9CUY - chains c and b of the 37 polymer chains in the assembly; structure by electron microscopy, 3.24 A resolution.

== Chain c (and b) ==
Name: Short tail fiber
Organism: Pectobacterium phage phiTE
Notes: chain b of this document is another copy of the same molecule, construct and numbering; everything in this record applies to it too
UniProt: K9L5R4 (K9L5R4_9CAUD); residue numbers follow UniProt; this construct covers 1-554
Chain sequence (554 residues; each row starts with the number of its first residue):
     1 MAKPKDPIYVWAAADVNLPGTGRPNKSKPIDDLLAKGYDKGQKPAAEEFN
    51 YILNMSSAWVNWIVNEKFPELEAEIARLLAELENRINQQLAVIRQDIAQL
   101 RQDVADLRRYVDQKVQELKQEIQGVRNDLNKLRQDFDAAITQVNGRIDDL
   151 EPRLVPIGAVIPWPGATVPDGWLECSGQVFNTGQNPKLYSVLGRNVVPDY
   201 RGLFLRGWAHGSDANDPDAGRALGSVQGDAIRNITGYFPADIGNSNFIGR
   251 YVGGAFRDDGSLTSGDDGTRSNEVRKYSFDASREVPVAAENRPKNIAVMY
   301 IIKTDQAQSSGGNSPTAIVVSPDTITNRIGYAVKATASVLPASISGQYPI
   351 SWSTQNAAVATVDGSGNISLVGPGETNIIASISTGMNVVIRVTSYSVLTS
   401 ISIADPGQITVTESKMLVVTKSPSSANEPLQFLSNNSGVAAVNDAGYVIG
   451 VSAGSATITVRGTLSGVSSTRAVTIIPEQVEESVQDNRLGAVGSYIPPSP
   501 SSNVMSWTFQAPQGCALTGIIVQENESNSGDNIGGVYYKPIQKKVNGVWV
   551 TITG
Not modelled in the structure: 1-2, 93-554

== Chain c / chain b interface ==
Pairs across the interface (62):
  K3(c) - W59(b)
  K3(c) - W62(b)
  K3(c) - E66(b)
  P4(c) - A58(b)
  P4(c) - W59(b)
  P4(c) - W62(b)
  D6(c) - Y51(b)  hydrogen bond
  D6(c) - M55(b)
  D6(c) - W59(b)  hydrogen bond (backbone-side chain)
  I8(c) - M55(b)  hydrophobic
  I8(c) - W59(b)
  Y9(c) - K28(b)
  Y9(c) - L34(b)  hydrophobic
  Y9(c) - M55(b)
  V10(c) - L34(b)
  W11(c) - L33(b)  hydrophobic
  W11(c) - L34(b)
  W11(c) - G37(b)
  W11(c) - Y38(b)  hydrophobic
  W11(c) - I52(b)  hydrophobic
  A12(c) - L34(b)  hydrogen bond (backbone-backbone)
  A12(c) - A35(b)
  A12(c) - K36(b)
  A13(c) - L34(b)  hydrogen bond (backbone-backbone)
  A13(c) - A35(b)  hydrogen bond (backbone-backbone)
  A14(c) - A35(b)  hydrogen bond (backbone-backbone)
  V16(c) - K36(b)
  N17(c) - K36(b)  hydrogen bond (backbone-side chain)
  L18(c) - K36(b)
  L18(c) - Y38(b)
  L18(c) - D39(b)
  P19(c) - K36(b)
  P19(c) - D39(b)
  G20(c) - D39(b)  hydrogen bond (backbone-side chain)
  R23(c) - K40(b)
  N25(c) - K36(b)  hydrogen bond (side chain-backbone)
  A46(c) - Y38(b)
  A46(c) - D39(b)
  E47(c) - K40(b)  salt bridge
  F49(c) - F49(b)  hydrophobic
  N50(c) - G37(b)
  N50(c) - Y38(b)  hydrogen bond (side chain-backbone)
  L53(c) - I52(b)  hydrophobic
  V64(c) - W59(b)  hydrophobic
  V64(c) - I63(b)  hydrophobic
  F68(c) - K67(b)
  F68(c) - F68(b)  hydrophobic
  F68(c) - L71(b)  hydrophobic
  L71(c) - L71(b)  hydrophobic
  E72(c) - K67(b)  salt bridge
  I75(c) - I75(b)  hydrophobic
  I75(c) - L78(b)  hydrophobic
  L79(c) - L78(b)
  L79(c) - L79(b)  hydrophobic
  L79(c) - L82(b)  hydrophobic
  L82(c) - L82(b)  hydrophobic
  E83(c) - L82(b)
  E83(c) - R85(b)  salt bridge
  I86(c) - I86(b)  hydrophobic
  N87(c) - Q89(b)  hydrogen bond
  L90(c) - Q89(b)
  L90(c) - L90(b)  hydrophobic
Interface residues without a listed pair, chain c (36 interface residues in all): T21, V60, I63
Interface residues without a listed pair, chain b (30 interface residues in all): P29

== Summary ==
36 residues of chain c face 30 of chain b across their interface, with 11 hydrogen bonds and 3 salt bridges.
Polar pairs include E47(c)-K40(b), E72(c)-K67(b) and E83(c)-R85(b).
Both chains are Short tail fiber (Pectobacterium phage phiTE). Entry 9CUY (Bacteriophage PhiTE extended
baseplate) was determined by electron microscopy (same publication as 9CB9, 9CBA, 9CC7, 9CUL and 9MJN).
